Entry 1VWJ (X-ray diffraction, 1.45 A resolution); this record covers chains B and D of the 4 polymer chains in the assembly.

[Chain B (and D)]
Name: Streptavidin
Source organism: Streptomyces avidinii
Notes: chain D of this document is another copy of the same molecule, construct and numbering; everything in this record applies to it too
UniProtKB: P22629 (SAV_STRAV); residues 13-135 here correspond to UniProt positions 37-159 (UniProt number = residue number + 24)
Chain sequence (123 residues; numbered 13 to 135; the number before each row is that of its first residue):
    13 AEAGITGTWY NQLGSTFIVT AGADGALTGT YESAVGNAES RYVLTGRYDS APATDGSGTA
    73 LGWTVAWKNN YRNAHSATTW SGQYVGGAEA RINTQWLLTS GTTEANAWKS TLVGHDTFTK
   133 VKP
UniProt features mapped onto this chain:
  - motif: Arg59 to Asp61 (Cell attachment site)
  - binding site (biotin): Tyr43, Tyr54, Trp92, Trp108, Trp120

[Chain B / chain D interface]
Contacting residue pairs - 96 pairs, chain B then chain D:
  Val55(B) with Arg59(D)
  Thr57(B) with Thr57(D), hydrogen bond; Gly58(D); Arg59(D)
  Gly58(B) with Thr57(D)
  Arg59(B) with Val55(D); Thr57(D); Thr76(D); Ala78(D)
  Tyr60(B) with Ala78(D)
  Asp61(B) with Ala78(D); Trp79(D); Lys80(D); Asn85(D), hydrogen bond; His87(D), salt bridge; Ser88(D), hydrogen bond (side chain-backbone)
  Ser62(B) with Lys80(D); Asn85(D), hydrogen bond (backbone-side chain)
  Ala63(B) with Lys80(D); Asn85(D), hydrogen bond (backbone-side chain); His87(D), hydrogen bond (backbone-side chain)
  Pro64(B) with Asn85(D); His87(D)
  Ala65(B) with His87(D)
  Asp67(B) with Thr115(D)
  Gly68(B) with Thr115(D)
  Ser69(B) with Thr114(D); Thr115(D)
  Gly70(B) with Gly113(D); Thr114(D), hydrogen bond (backbone-backbone)
  Ala72(B) with Ser88(D); Ala89(D); Thr111(D)
  Leu73(B) with Ala89(D)
  Gly74(B) with Thr76(D), hydrogen bond (backbone-side chain); Thr91(D)
  Trp75(B) with Thr76(D), hydrogen bond (backbone-side chain)
  Thr76(B) with Arg59(D); Gly74(D); Trp75(D), hydrogen bond (side chain-backbone); Thr76(D)
  Ala78(B) with Arg59(D); Tyr60(D)
  Trp79(B) with Asp61(D)
  Lys80(B) with Asp61(D); Ser62(D); Ala63(D)
  Asn85(B) with Asp61(D), hydrogen bond; Ser62(D), hydrogen bond (side chain-backbone); Ala63(D), hydrogen bond (side chain-backbone)
  His87(B) with Asp61(D), salt bridge; Ala63(D), hydrogen bond (side chain-backbone); Pro64(D); Ala65(D), hydrogen bond (side chain-backbone)
  Ser88(B) with Asp61(D), hydrogen bond (backbone-side chain); Ala72(D)
  Ala89(B) with Ala72(D); Leu73(D); Ser93(D)
  Thr91(B) with Gly74(D); Thr91(D), hydrogen bond; Trp92(D); Ser93(D)
  Trp92(B) with Thr91(D)
  Ser93(B) with Ala89(D); Thr91(D); Leu109(D), hydrogen bond (side chain-backbone); Thr111(D), hydrogen bond
  Gly94(B) with Thr111(D)
  Gln95(B) with Thr111(D); Ser112(D); Gly113(D); Thr114(D), hydrogen bond; Ser122(D)
  Val97(B) with Glu116(D)
  Gln107(B) with Leu109(D)
  Leu109(B) with Ser93(D), hydrogen bond (backbone-side chain); Gln107(D); Trp108(D); Leu109(D), hydrophobic
  Thr111(B) with Ala72(D); Ser93(D), hydrogen bond; Gly94(D)
  Ser112(B) with Gln95(D)
  Gly113(B) with Ser69(D); Gly70(D); Gln95(D)
  Thr114(B) with Gly68(D); Ser69(D); Gly70(D), hydrogen bond (backbone-backbone); Gln95(D), hydrogen bond
  Thr115(B) with Asp67(D); Gly68(D); Ser69(D)
  Ser122(B) with Gln95(D)
  Thr123(B) with Gln107(D)
Other interface residues (no listed pair), chain B (46 interface residues in all): Ala86, Trp108, Leu110, Glu116, Ala119
Other interface residues (no listed pair), chain D (43 interface residues in all): Ala86, Leu110

[Overview]
The interface between chain B and chain D involves 46 residues on one side and 43 on the other, with 24
hydrogen bonds and 2 salt bridges. Polar contacts include Asp61(B)-His87(D), Thr57(B)-Thr57(D) and
Asp61(B)-Asn85(D). Curated annotation (UniProt) lists 5 biotin-binding residues on chain B.
Both chains are Streptavidin (Streptomyces avidinii). Entry 1VWJ
(Streptavidin-cyclo-[5-S-valeramide-hpqgppc]k-NH2, ph 2.5, I222 complex) was determined by X-ray diffraction,
deposited together with 1VWA, 1VWB, 1VWC, 1VWD, 1VWE, 1VWF and 11 further entries.
